Entry 5WXH (X-ray diffraction, 1.30 A resolution); this record covers chains A and P.

Chain A:
Protein: Transcription initiation factor TFIID subunit 3
Organism: Homo sapiens
UniProt: Q5VWG9 (TAF3_HUMAN); residues 855-917 here correspond to UniProt positions 853-915 (UniProt number = residue number - 2)
Sequence (63 residues; numbered 855 to 917; the number before each row is that of its first residue):
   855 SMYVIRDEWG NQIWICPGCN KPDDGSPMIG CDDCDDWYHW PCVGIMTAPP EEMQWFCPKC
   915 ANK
Sequence notes: acetylation (856)
UniProt features mapped onto this chain:
  - zinc finger: I867 to K917 (PHD-type)
  - binding site (Zn(2+)): C870, C873, C885, C888, H893, C896, C911, C914
Metal / ion sites: Zn2+ site 1: C870, C873, H893, C896; Zn2+ site 2: C885, C888, C911, C914

Chain P:
Protein: Histone H3K4me3
Notes: engineered mutation(s): K4 acetylation
Sequence (7 residues; row label = number of the first residue in the row):
     1 ARTKQTA
Modified / non-standard residues: K4 (N-trimethyllysine; M3L)

Chain A / chain P interface:
Pairs across the interface (21; chain A residue first):
  W868(A) - K4(P)
  D877(A) - K4(P)
  G879(A) - Q5(P)
  G879(A) - T6(P)  hydrogen bond (backbone-backbone)
  S880(A) - K4(P)
  P881(A) - K4(P)
  P881(A) - Q5(P)
  M882(A) - T3(P)
  M882(A) - K4(P)  hydrogen bond (backbone-backbone)
  I883(A) - A1(P)  hydrophobic
  I883(A) - R2(P)
  G884(A) - R2(P)  hydrogen bond (backbone-backbone)
  C885(A) - R2(P)  hydrogen bond (backbone-side chain)
  D886(A) - R2(P)  salt bridge
  D889(A) - R2(P)  salt bridge
  W891(A) - R2(P)
  W891(A) - K4(P)
  W894(A) - T3(P)
  P904(A) - A1(P)  hydrogen bond (backbone-backbone)
  E905(A) - A1(P)  hydrogen bond (backbone-backbone)
  M907(A) - A1(P)  hydrogen bond (backbone-backbone)
Interface residues without a listed pair, chain A (19 interface residues in all): P903, E906, W909

Summary:
The interface between chain A and chain P involves 19 residues on one side and 6 on the other, with 7 hydrogen
bonds and 2 salt bridges. Among the polar pairs are D886(A)-R2(P), D889(A)-R2(P) and C885(A)-R2(P). From
UniProt: 8 Zn2+-binding residues on chain A.
Here chain A is Transcription initiation factor TFIID subunit 3 (Homo sapiens) and chain P is Histone H3K4me3.
Entry 5WXH (Crystal structure of TAF3 PHD finger bound to H3K4me3) was determined by X-ray diffraction
together with 5WXG from the same study.
